Entry 7TKQ (electron microscopy, 4.50 A resolution (low resolution: residue-level contacts below are approximate; hydrogen-bond / salt-bridge calls are withheld)); this record covers chains B and E of the 27 polymer chains in the assembly.

[Chain B]
Name: ATP synthase subunit alpha
Source organism: Saccharomyces cerevisiae
Reference sequence: P07251 (ATPA_YEAST); residues 1-510 here correspond to UniProt positions 36-545 (UniProt number = residue number + 35)
Amino-acid sequence (510 residues; numbered 1 to 510; the number before each row is that of its first residue):
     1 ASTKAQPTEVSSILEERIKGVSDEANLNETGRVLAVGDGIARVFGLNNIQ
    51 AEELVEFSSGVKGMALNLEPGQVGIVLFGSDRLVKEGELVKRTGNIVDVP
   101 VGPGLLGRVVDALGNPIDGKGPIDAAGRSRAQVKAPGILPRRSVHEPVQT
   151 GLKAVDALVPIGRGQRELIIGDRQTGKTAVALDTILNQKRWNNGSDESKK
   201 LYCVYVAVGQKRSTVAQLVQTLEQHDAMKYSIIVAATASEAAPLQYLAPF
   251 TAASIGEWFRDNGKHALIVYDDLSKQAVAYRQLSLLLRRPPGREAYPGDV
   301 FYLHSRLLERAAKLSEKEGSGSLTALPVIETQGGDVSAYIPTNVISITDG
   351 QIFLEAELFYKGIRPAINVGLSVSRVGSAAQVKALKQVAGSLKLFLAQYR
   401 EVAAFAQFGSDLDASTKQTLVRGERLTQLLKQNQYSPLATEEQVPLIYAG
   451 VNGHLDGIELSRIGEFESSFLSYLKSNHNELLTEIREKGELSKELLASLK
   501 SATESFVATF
Not modelled in the structure: 1-2, 510
UniProt features mapped onto this chain:
  - binding site (ATP): G171 to T178
  - site: S372 (Required for activity)
  - modified residue (Phosphoserine): S22, S143

[Chain E]
Name: ATP synthase subunit beta
Source organism: Saccharomyces cerevisiae
Notes: EC 7.1.2.2
Reference sequence: P00830 (ATPB_YEAST); residues 1-478 here correspond to UniProt positions 34-511 (UniProt number = residue number + 33)
Amino-acid sequence (478 residues; each row starts with the number of its first residue):
     1 ASAAQSTPITGKVTAVIGAIVDVHFEQSELPAILNALEIKTPQGKLVLEV
    51 AQHLGENTVRTIAMDGTEGLVRGEKVLDTGGPISVPVGRETLGRIINVIG
   101 EPIDERGPIKSKLRKPIHADPPSFAEQSTSAEILETGIKVVDLLAPYARG
   151 GKIGLFGGAGVGKTVFIQELINNIAKAHGGFSVFTGVGERTREGNDLYRE
   201 MKETGVINLEGESKVALVFGQMNEPPGARARVALTGLTIAEYFRDEEGQD
   251 VLLFIDNIFRFTQAGSEVSALLGRIPSAVGYQPTLATDMGLLQERITTTK
   301 KGSVTSVQAVYVPADDLTDPAPATTFAHLDATTVLSRGISELGIYPAVDP
   351 LDSKSRLLDAAVVGQEHYDVASKVQETLQTYKSLQDIIAILGMDELSEQD
   401 KLTVERARKIQRFLSQPFAVAEVFTGIPGKLVRLKDTVASFKAVLEGKYD
   451 NIPEHAFYMVGGIEDVVAKAEKLAAEAN
Not modelled in the structure: 1-6, 476-478
UniProt features mapped onto this chain:
  - binding site (ATP): G157 to T164
  - modified residue: T79 (Phosphothreonine), T204 (Phosphothreonine), S340 (Phosphoserine)

[How chain B and chain E interact]
Contacting residue pairs - 8 pairs, chain B then chain E:
  L34(B) with G55(E)
  A35(B) with H53(E)
  V36(B) with Q52(E); H53(E)
  R82(B) with I33(E)
  I117(B) with A125(E)
  Y360(B) with Q375(E); E376(E)
Other interface residues (no listed pair), chain B (10 interface residues in all): G37, D38, A238, Q282
Other interface residues (no listed pair), chain E (12 interface residues in all): A51, L54, F124, P283, G290

[In short]
10 residues of chain B and 12 residues of chain E are in contact. From UniProt: 8 ATP-binding residues on
chain B; 8 ATP-binding residues on chain E.
Here chain B is ATP synthase subunit alpha and chain E is ATP synthase subunit beta, both from Saccharomyces
cerevisiae. Entry 7TKQ (Yeast ATP synthase State 3catalytic(c) with 10 mM ATP backbone model) was determined
by electron microscopy (same publication as 7TJS, 7TJT, 7TJU, 7TJV, 7TJW, 7TJX and 30 further entries).
